8DJ6 - chains A and B of the 4 polymer chains in the assembly; structure by X-ray diffraction, 2.50 A resolution.

== Chain A (and B) ==
Molecule: Beta sliding clamp
Organism: Mycolicibacterium thermoresistibile ATCC 19527
Notes: chain B of this document is another copy of the same molecule, construct and numbering; everything in this record applies to it too
UniProt: G7CIP4 (G7CIP4_MYCT3); residues 1-397 here = UniProt positions 1-397
Amino-acid sequence (397 residues; numbered 1 to 397; the number before each row is that of its first residue):
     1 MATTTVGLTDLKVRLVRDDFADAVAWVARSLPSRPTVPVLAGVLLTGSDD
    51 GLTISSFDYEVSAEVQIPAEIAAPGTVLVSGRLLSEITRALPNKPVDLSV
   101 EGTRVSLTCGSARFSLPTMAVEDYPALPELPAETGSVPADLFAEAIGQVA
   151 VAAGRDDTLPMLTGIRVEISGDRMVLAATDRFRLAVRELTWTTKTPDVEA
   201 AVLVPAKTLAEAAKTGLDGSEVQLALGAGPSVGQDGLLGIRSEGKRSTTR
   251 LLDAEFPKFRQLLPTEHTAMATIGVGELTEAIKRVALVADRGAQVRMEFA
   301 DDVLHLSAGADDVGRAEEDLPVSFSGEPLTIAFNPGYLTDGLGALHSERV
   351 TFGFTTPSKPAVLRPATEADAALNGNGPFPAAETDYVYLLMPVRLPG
Unresolved in the structure: 1-7, 397

== How chain A and chain B interact ==
Residue-residue contacts (52):
  Leu83(A) - Leu287(B)
  Leu83(A) - Val313(B)
  Glu86(A) - Leu287(B)
  Ile87(A) - Leu287(B)  hydrophobic
  Ala90(A) - Arg284(B)
  Pro92(A) - Arg284(B)
  Arg104(A) - Asp311(B)  hydrogen bond (side chain-backbone)
  Arg104(A) - Gly314(B)
  Arg104(A) - Arg315(B)
  Ser111(A) - Glu318(B)  hydrogen bond
  Ala112(A) - Arg284(B)
  Ala112(A) - Glu318(B)
  Arg113(A) - Ala316(B)
  Arg113(A) - Glu317(B)  salt bridge
  Arg113(A) - Asp319(B)  salt bridge
  Phe114(A) - Arg284(B)
  Phe114(A) - Arg315(B)
  Phe114(A) - Ala316(B)  hydrophobic
  Ser115(A) - Gly314(B)
  Ser115(A) - Arg315(B)  hydrogen bond (backbone-backbone)
  Pro117(A) - Asp311(B)
  Pro117(A) - Asp312(B)
  Pro117(A) - Val313(B)
  Pro117(A) - Gly314(B)
  Arg284(A) - Ala90(B)
  Arg284(A) - Ala112(B)
  Arg284(A) - Phe114(B)
  Leu287(A) - Leu83(B)
  Leu287(A) - Glu86(B)
  Leu287(A) - Ile87(B)  hydrophobic
  Leu287(A) - Ala90(B)  hydrophobic
  His305(A) - Arg113(B)
  Asp311(A) - Arg104(B)  salt bridge
  Asp311(A) - Pro117(B)
  Asp312(A) - Pro117(B)
  Val313(A) - Leu83(B)
  Val313(A) - Pro117(B)
  Gly314(A) - Arg104(B)
  Gly314(A) - Ser115(B)
  Gly314(A) - Pro117(B)
  Arg315(A) - Arg104(B)
  Arg315(A) - Phe114(B)
  Arg315(A) - Ser115(B)  hydrogen bond (backbone-backbone)
  Ala316(A) - Arg113(B)
  Ala316(A) - Phe114(B)  hydrophobic
  Glu317(A) - Ser111(B)
  Glu317(A) - Ala112(B)
  Glu317(A) - Arg113(B)  salt bridge
  Glu318(A) - Ser111(B)  hydrogen bond
  Glu318(A) - Ala112(B)
  Asp319(A) - Ser111(B)
  Asp319(A) - Arg113(B)  salt bridge
Interface residues without a listed pair, chain A (25 interface residues in all): Leu116
Interface residues without a listed pair, chain B (28 interface residues in all): Leu91, Pro92, Leu116, Val288, His305, Ala310

== Summary ==
25 residues of chain A face 28 of chain B across their interface, with 5 hydrogen bonds and 5 salt bridges.
Among the polar pairs are Arg113(A)-Glu317(B), Arg113(A)-Asp319(B) and Asp311(A)-Arg104(B).
Both chains are Beta sliding clamp (Mycolicibacterium thermoresistibile ATCC 19527). Entry 8DJ6
(Sliding-clamp-ImuB peptide) was determined by X-ray diffraction.
